7YFD - chains A and B of the 6 polymer chains in the assembly; structure by electron microscopy, 3.10 A resolution.

[Chain A]
Protein: Engineered G-alpha-q
From: Homo sapiens
Chain sequence (361 residues; numbered 1 to 361; the number before each row is that of its first residue):
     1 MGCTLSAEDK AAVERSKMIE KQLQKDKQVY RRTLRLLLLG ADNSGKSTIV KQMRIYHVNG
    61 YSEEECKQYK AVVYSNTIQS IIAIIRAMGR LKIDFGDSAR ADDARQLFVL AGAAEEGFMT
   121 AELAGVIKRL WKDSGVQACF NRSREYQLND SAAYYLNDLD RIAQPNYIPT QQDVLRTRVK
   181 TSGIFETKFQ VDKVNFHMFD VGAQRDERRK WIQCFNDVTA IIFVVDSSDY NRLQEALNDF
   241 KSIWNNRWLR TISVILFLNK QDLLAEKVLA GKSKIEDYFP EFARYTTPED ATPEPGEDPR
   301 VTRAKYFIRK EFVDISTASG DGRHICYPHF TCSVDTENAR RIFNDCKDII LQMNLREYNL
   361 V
Unresolved in the structure: 1, 59-180

[Chain B]
Protein: Guanine nucleotide-binding protein G(I)/G(S)/G(T) subunit beta-1
From: Homo sapiens
Reference sequence: P62873 (GBB1_HUMAN); residues 2-340 here = UniProt positions 2-340
Chain sequence (388 residues; numbered -21 to 366; the number before each row is that of its first residue; numbers below 1 keep their minus sign (Met-21 is residue -21)):
   -21 MHHHHHHHHH HLEVLFQGPG SSGSELDQLR QEAEQLKNQI RDARKACADA TLSQITNNID
    39 PVGRIQMRTR RTLRGHLAKI YAMHWGTDSR LLVSASQDGK LIIWDSYTTN KVHAIPLRSS
    99 WVMTCAYAPS GNYVACGGLD NICSIYNLKT REGNVRVSRE LAGHTGYLSC CRFLDDNQIV
   159 TSSGDTTCAL WDIETGQQTT TFTGHTGDVM SLSLAPDTRL FVSGACDASA KLWDVREGMC
   219 RQTFTGHESD INAICFFPNG NAFATGSDDA TCRLFDLRAD QELMTYSHDN IICGITSVSF
   279 SKSGRLLLAG YDDFNCNVWD ALKADRAGVL AGHDNRVSCL GVTDDGMAVA TGSWDSFLKI
   339 WNGSSGGGGS GGGGSSGVSG WRLFKKIS
Unresolved in the structure: -21 to 1, 344-366
Construct notes: initiating methionine (-21); expression tag (-20 to 1, 341-366)
UniProt features mapped onto this chain:
  - modified residue: Ser2 (N-acetylserine), His266 (Phosphohistidine)
  - natural variant: Leu30 (L30F: In MRD42; uncertain significance), Arg52 (R52G: In MRD42), Gly64 (G64V: In MRD42), Asp76 (D76E: In MRD42; D76G: In MRD42), Gly77 (G77S: In MRD42), Lys78 (K78R: In MRD42), Ile80 (I80N: In MRD42; I80T: In MRD42), His91 (H91R: In MRD42; uncertain significance), Ala92 (A92T: In MRD42), Pro94 (P94S: In MRD42), Leu95 (L95P: In MRD42), Arg96 (R96L: In MRD42), 5 further natural variant entries in UniProt

[Chain A / chain B interface]
Residue-residue contacts (52; chain A residue first):
  Val13(A) with Asn88(B)
  Arg15(A) with Val90(B), hydrogen bond (side chain-backbone); His91(B)
  Ser16(A) with Asn88(B); Lys89(B)
  Ile19(A) with Lys89(B); Ala92(B), hydrophobic
  Glu20(A) with Lys89(B)
  Leu23(A) with Gly53(B); Lys78(B); Ile80(B), hydrophobic; Lys89(B)
  Asp26(A) with Lys78(B), salt bridge
  Lys27(A) with Leu55(B)
  Tyr30(A) with Ala56(B)
  Thr181(A) with Asn119(B)
  Gly183(A) with Leu117(B); Asn119(B)
  Ile184(A) with Trp99(B); Leu117(B)
  Phe199(A) with Trp99(B)
  Ala203(A) with Asn119(B); Thr143(B)
  Gln204(A) with Leu117(B), hydrogen bond (side chain-backbone); Asn119(B), hydrogen bond; Tyr145(B), hydrogen bond (side chain-backbone)
  Arg205(A) with Thr164(B); Asp186(B), salt bridge
  Arg209(A) with Asp228(B), salt bridge
  Lys210(A) with Tyr145(B); Met188(B); Cys204(B); Asp228(B); Asn230(B), hydrogen bond
  Trp211(A) with Leu117(B), hydrophobic; Tyr145(B)
  Gln213(A) with Lys57(B), hydrogen bond (backbone-side chain); Arg314(B), hydrogen bond; Trp332(B)
  Cys214(A) with Lys57(B), hydrogen bond (backbone-side chain); Gln75(B); Trp99(B); Met101(B), hydrophobic; Leu117(B), hydrophobic
  Phe215(A) with Trp99(B), hydrophobic; Leu117(B), hydrophobic
  Asn216(A) with Lys57(B), hydrogen bond; Trp332(B)
  Asp217(A) with Lys57(B)
  Trp248(A) with Asp290(B); Arg314(B); Trp332(B), hydrophobic
Other interface residues (no listed pair), chain A (31 interface residues in all): Ala12, Arg35, Ser182, Glu186, Glu207, Arg247
Other interface residues (no listed pair), chain B (36 interface residues in all): Tyr59, Asp76, Ser97, Asp118, Gly144, Gly162, Thr184, Gly185, Asp246

[Overview]
31 residues of chain A face 36 of chain B across their interface, with 9 hydrogen bonds and 3 salt bridges.
Among the polar pairs are Asp26(A)-Lys78(B), Arg205(A)-Asp186(B) and Arg209(A)-Asp228(B).
Chain A is Engineered G-alpha-q and chain B is Guanine nucleotide-binding protein G(I)/G(S)/G(T) subunit
beta-1, both from Homo sapiens; the structure, Cryo-EM structure of the imetit-bound histamine H4 receptor and
Gq complex, was determined by electron microscopy together with 7YFC from the same study.
